6W3D - chain A; structure by X-ray diffraction, 1.38 A resolution.

== Chain A ==
Name: Rd1NTF2_05
From: synthetic construct
Chain sequence (136 residues; each row starts with the number of its first residue; numbers below 1 keep their minus sign (Met-21 is residue -21)):
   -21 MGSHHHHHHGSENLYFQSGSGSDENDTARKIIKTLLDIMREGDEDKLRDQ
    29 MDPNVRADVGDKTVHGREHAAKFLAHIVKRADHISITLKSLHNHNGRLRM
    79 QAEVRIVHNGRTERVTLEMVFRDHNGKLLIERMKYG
Not modelled in the structure: -21 to -9, -4 to 2
Reported in the primary citation:
  - mutagenesis - I64F/A80G/T94P/D101K/L106W: increased stability

== Overview ==
From the paper: I64F/A80G/T94P/D101K/L106W increase stability.
Chain A is Rd1NTF2_05 (synthetic construct); the structure, Rd1NTF2_05 with long sheet, was determined by
X-ray diffraction together with 6W3F, 6W3G and 6W40 from the same study.
